Entry 6T9D (X-ray diffraction, 2.90 A resolution); this record covers chains BBB and LLL of the 6 polymer chains in the assembly.

[Chain BBB (and LLL)]
Molecule: VP mat DutaFab VL chain
From: Homo sapiens
Notes: chain LLL of this document is another copy of the same molecule, construct and numbering; everything in this record applies to it too
Amino-acid sequence (213 residues; numbered 1 to 213; the number before each row is that of its first residue):
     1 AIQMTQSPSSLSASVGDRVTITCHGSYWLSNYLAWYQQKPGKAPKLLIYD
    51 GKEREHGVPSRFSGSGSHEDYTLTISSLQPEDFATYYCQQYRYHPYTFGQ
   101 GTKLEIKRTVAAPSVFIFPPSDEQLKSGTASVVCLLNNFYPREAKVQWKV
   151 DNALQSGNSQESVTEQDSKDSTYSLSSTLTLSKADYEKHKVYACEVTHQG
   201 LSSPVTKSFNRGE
Disulfides: C23-C88, C134-C194

[Chain BBB / chain LLL interface]
Contacting residue pairs (11; chain BBB residue first):
  Q3(BBB) - Q3(LLL)
  Q3(BBB) - S26(LLL)
  T5(BBB) - Q3(LLL)
  T5(BBB) - Q100(LLL)
  P8(BBB) - S9(LLL)
  S9(BBB) - P8(LLL)
  S9(BBB) - S9(LLL)  hydrogen bond (backbone-side chain)
  H24(BBB) - Q3(LLL)
  S26(BBB) - Q3(LLL)
  Q100(BBB) - T5(LLL)
  Q199(BBB) - Q199(LLL)

[In short]
The interface between chain BBB and chain LLL involves 8 residues on one side and 7 on the other, with 1
hydrogen bond. The hydrogen-bonded pair is S9(BBB)-S9(LLL).
Chain BBB and chain LLL are both VP mat DutaFab VL chain (Homo sapiens); the structure, Crystal structure of a
bispecific DutaFab in complex with human VEGF121, was determined by X-ray diffraction together with 6T9E from
the same study.
